PDB entry 7JV4 | electron microscopy, 3.40 A resolution | chains H and L of the 9 polymer chains in the assembly

[Chain H]
Protein: S2H13 Fab heavy chain
Organism: Homo sapiens
Notes: antibody fragment or engineered binder
Amino-acid sequence (120 residues; each row starts with the number of its first residue):
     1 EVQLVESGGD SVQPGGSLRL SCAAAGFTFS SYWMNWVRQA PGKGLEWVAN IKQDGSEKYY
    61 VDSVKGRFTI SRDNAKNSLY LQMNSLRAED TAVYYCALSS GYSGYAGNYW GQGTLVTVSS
Disordered / not traced: 1, 120
Cystine bridges: C22-C96

[Chain L]
Protein: S2H13 Fab light chain
Organism: Homo sapiens
Notes: antibody fragment or engineered binder
Amino-acid sequence (110 residues; row label = number of the first residue in the row):
     1 QAVVTQEPSL TVSPGGTVTL TCGSSTGAVT SGHYPYWFQQ KPGQAPRTLI YDTSNKHSWT
    61 PARFSGSLLG GKAALTLSGA RPEDEAEYYC LLSYSGARGV FGGGTKLTVL
Disordered / not traced: 1
Cystine bridges: C22-C90

[How chain H and chain L interact]
Residue-residue contacts (8):
  L45(H) - F101(L)
  W47(H) - G99(L)
  Y59(H) - A97(L)
  Y105(H) - A97(L)  hydrophobic
  G107(H) - T48(L)
  N108(H) - T48(L)
  W110(H) - P46(L)
  G111(H) - A45(L)
Other interface residues (no listed pair), chain H (13 interface residues in all): G44, N50, Y60, A106, Q112
Other interface residues (no listed pair), chain L (9 interface residues in all): Y36, R98, G103

[In short]
Chain H and chain L form an interface of 13 and 9 residues respectively.
Here chain H is S2H13 Fab heavy chain and chain L is S2H13 Fab light chain, both from Homo sapiens. Entry 7JV4
(SARS-CoV-2 spike in complex with the S2H13 neutralizing antibody (one RBD open)) was determined by electron
microscopy together with 7JV2, 7JV6, 7JW0 and 7JXC from the same study.
